PDB entry 7XSX | electron microscopy, 3.80 A resolution | chains T and b of the 35 polymer chains in the assembly

[Chain T]
Molecule: 198-nt DNA strand
Sequence (198 nucleotides; row label = number of the first residue in the row; numbers below 1 keep their minus sign (DA-72 is residue -72)):
   -72 ATCAGAATCCCGGTGCCGAGGCCGCTCAATTGGTCGTAGACAGCTCTAGC
   -22 ACCGCTTAAACGCACGTACGCGCTGTCCCCCGCGTTTTAACCTTTTTGGG
    28 GAAAACACCCAAGACACCAGGCACGAGACAGAAAAAAACAACGAAAACGG
    78 CCACCACCCAAACACACCAAACACAAGAGCTAATTGACTGACGTAAGC
Not modelled in the structure: -72 to -55, 54-125

[Chain b]
Molecule: Histone H4
Organism: Homo sapiens
Reference sequence: P62805 (H4_HUMAN); residues 0-102 here correspond to UniProt positions 1-103 (UniProt number = residue number + 1)
Amino-acid sequence (106 residues; each row starts with the number of its first residue; numbers below 1 keep their minus sign (Gly-3 is residue -3)):
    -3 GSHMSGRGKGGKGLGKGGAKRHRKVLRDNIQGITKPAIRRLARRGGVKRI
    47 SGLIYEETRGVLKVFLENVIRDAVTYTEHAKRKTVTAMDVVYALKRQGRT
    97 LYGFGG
Not modelled in the structure: -3 to 19
Differences from the reference sequence: expression tag (-3 to -1)
UniProt features mapped onto this chain:
  - DNA-binding region: Lys16 to Lys20
  - modified residue: Ser1 (N-acetylserine), Arg3 (Asymmetric dimethylarginine), Lys5 (N6-(2-hydroxyisobutyryl)lysine), Lys8 (N6-(2-hydroxyisobutyryl)lysine), Lys12 (N6-(2-hydroxyisobutyryl)lysine), Lys16 (N6-(2-hydroxyisobutyryl)lysine), Lys20 (N6,N6,N6-trimethyllysine), Lys31 (N6-(2-hydroxyisobutyryl)lysine), Lys44 (N6-(2-hydroxyisobutyryl)lysine), Ser47 (Phosphoserine), Tyr51 (Phosphotyrosine), Lys59 (N6-(2-hydroxyisobutyryl)lysine), Lys77 (N6-(2-hydroxyisobutyryl)lysine), Lys79 (N6-(2-hydroxyisobutyryl)lysine), Thr80 (Phosphothreonine), Tyr88 (Phosphotyrosine), Lys91 (N6-(2-hydroxyisobutyryl)lysine)
  - cross-link (Glycyl lysine isopeptide (Lys-Gly)): Lys12 (interchain with G-Cter in SUMO2), Lys20 (interchain with G-Cter in SUMO2), Lys31 (interchain with G-Cter in SUMO2), Lys59 (interchain with G-Cter in SUMO2), Lys79 (interchain with G-Cter in SUMO2), Lys91 (interchain with G-Cter in SUMO2)

[How chain T and chain b interact]
Pairs across the interface (6; chain T residue first):
  DA-13(T) - Thr30(b)  phosphate contact
  DA-13(T) - Pro32(b)  phosphate contact
  DA-13(T) - Arg36(b)  salt bridge to the phosphate
  DC-12(T) - Thr30(b)  phosphate contact
  DC-12(T) - Pro32(b)  phosphate contact
  DC-4(T) - Arg45(b)  sugar contact
Interface residues without a listed pair, chain T (4 interface residues in all): DG-24
Interface residues without a listed pair, chain b (6 interface residues in all): Lys31, Thr80

[Overview]
Chain T and chain b form an interface of 4 and 6 residues respectively, with 1 salt bridge. Its one
salt-bridged contact is DA-13(T)-Arg36(b). Curated annotation (UniProt) lists a DNA-binding region on chain b.
Here chain T is a 198-nt DNA strand and chain b is Histone H4 (Homo sapiens). Entry 7XSX (RNA polymerase II
elongation complex transcribing a nucleosome (EC49)) was determined by electron microscopy (same publication
as 7XN7, 7XSE, 7XSZ, 7XT7, 7XTD and 7XTI).
